7AM2 - chains V and 1 of the 78 polymer chains in the assembly; structure by electron microscopy, 3.40 A resolution.

Chain V:
Molecule: bL35m
From: Leishmania tarentolae
Reference sequence: Q4QCK6 (Q4QCK6_LEIMA); numbering as in UniProt (aligned over 1-151)
Amino-acid sequence (151 residues; row label = number of the first residue in the row):
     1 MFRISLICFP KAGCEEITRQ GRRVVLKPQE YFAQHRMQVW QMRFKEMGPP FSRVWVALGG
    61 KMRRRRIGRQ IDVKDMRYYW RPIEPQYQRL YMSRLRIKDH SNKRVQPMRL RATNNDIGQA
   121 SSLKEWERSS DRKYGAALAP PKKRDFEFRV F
Disordered / not traced: 1-9, 151

Chain 1:
Molecule: Ribosomal RNA
From: Leishmania tarentolae
Sequence (19000 nucleotides; row label = number of the first residue in the row; note: 102 numbers in that range are skipped by the numbering (no residue carries them; nothing is unmodelled there); a row labelled like 434A-434I holds insertion residues (434A, then the next letters in order); numbers below 1 keep their minus sign (U-1268 is residue -1268)):
 -1268 UUUCAAAAAU UGACUAAUUU UGAUAUUGUU UUGGCUCUGG ACUAAUUAAU UCUCCUUUAA
 -1208 UUUUAUUAUC UAAAAUUUGC AUACUUACAU AUUAAAGUAG UUAGUUUAGA UAUGAAAAUU
 -1148 AGUUAGAUUU CCAUUUGAAU UAGUUAUGUU AAAUAUAGAA UUAGUUAGGG UUGAUAAUGA
 -1088 AAUCAAUUAA GUUUAUAUAU AAAGUUAGUU AGUCAAUAUG AAUUUUUUUG CAAACAUUUC
 -1028 CGGUUGACUU CAUGUGAUUA CACGUACUCC GUUUUGUUUU UAUGUGUCAU GAUUUGCAUU
  -968 GAUUUUUUCG CAACCACACC AUAAAUCUAA UAUACUCAAC AGCACCUACC AAGAGUUAAA
  -908 AAUGAAAUUA AAUAAAAAUA AAAAAUAAAA UAAAAAUAAA AUAAAAAUAA AUUUAAAAAU
  -848 AAAAAUAAGU UUAAAAAAUA AAUUAAAAUA AAAAAUUAUA AAAUGGAAAU UGAAAAAUAA
  -788 AUUACAAAUA AAAGAUUAAA UUUGAAUUAA UUACAGAAAU UAGACACAAC ACGCCCGAUC
  -728 GAUUUCAUGC AUACACUUUU ACUUCGUUUU CGGUUUACGU UUUGUUGUUU GUAUUGGCUC
  -668 GAUGGAUGAA UAUAAAAAGC UUAAAUACAA AAUUUCCAAC AAUUGGAUAA GCAAGAGUUA
  -608 AAAAAUGAAA UUAAAUAAAA AUAAAAAAUA AAAUAAAAUA AAAUUAAAAU AAAAUAAAAA
  -548 AUAAAAAAUU AAAAAUAAAA UUAAAAUAAA AAGUUAGAAA AUAAAAAAUU UAAAAAAUAU
  -488 AAUUUGAAAA AUAAAUUACA AAUAAAAGAU UAAAUUUGAA UUAAUUGCAG ACACUAGACA
  -428 CACAUUUCCG AUCGAUUUCA CGUAUACAUU UGUACUUCGU UUUUGGUUUA UGUUUUGUUG
  -368 UUUGCACUGA UCGAGCAAAA UUUUUAUUUU AUAUAUAAUU UAAACUUUUG UUGUUGUUUG
  -308 UUAGUAAGCA AAAAUAUUUA UGUCAUUUUA AUAUUAUUUA UGUACUUACU AUUAUUUUGA
  -248 UAAAUUUUAA CUUUAAAUAG CAUAAAAACU ACAAUCAAUA AAGCAUAAAA AAAUUUAUUU
  -188 AUGAUUAUAU UAAUAUAAAA UGACCUAAUA UAAUGAAAAU ACUUUAGUGU UAAGUUAUUU
  -128 GUUUUAUUAU GAAAUAAGUU GCACUAUUUA UUGAAUUAAU AAAGAAAGAA UAGAAAUAAA
   -68 UAAGUUAUAA UAUCUUUAAU UUAUUUAUAA UUUCUUUGCA UUUGUAUUUA GUGUGAGUUU
    -8 ACAUUUAAUU UUAUAUUAUU UUAGUGUUAG UAUAUAUUUA AAUUUAAUCA AAGUUAUUAU
    52 UAAAUAAUAU UGAUUUUGGA UGAAUUUAAU UUUUAAUUAU AUUUUUGAAU UUUAAUUUUA
   112 UUAUUUUGAU UUAAUAUUUU UAAAAUAUUA UAUAUUUUAG AUUUAAAUUU GUUGUUUUAU
   172 AUUUAGUUUA AUGUUUAUAA AUUGAUAAUU AAUUUGUUUU AUUUUAAAGU UUUUAUGAAC
   232 UGUGAUUUAU AGUUUAUUAU UUUUAGUUUA AUGUUUAAAU AUUUAACUAG UGAUGGCACA
   292 GUUGUUCUAU AUGUACCUAU AAAAAAUAGU AAAAUUAUUU UAAUUAAAUU AAUAAAUAAU
   352 UAUUAAACUA AUUUUAUAUU AAUAUUAUGA AAAAUU
   389 UAAAAAUUAU UUUUUUUUUU UAAUUUUUAU AUAUUGAAGU AAUAUG
434A-434I UAUUGAAUU
   443 GAAUAUUAAA AAUACAAAUU UAAUUUGUAA UUAAUAAAUA UAUUUUAUUU UAAUAGAUGU
   503 UUAAUGUUAA UUAAUUUAUU AUUUUAAUAU UUAAUAUUUG UUUAUACAAA AGUAACUUUU
   563 UUUGAAUAUA AAGAAUUAUU AUUAUAAAUA UUAUUUUAAA AAUAUAAAAA UAUUGUUAAU
   623 AAAAUUAUCA AGUUUCAAAA GCGUUUAUUA AAUGCGUCGG UCUAAGUAUU AUAUUUAAGA
   683 UUAUUCUUGU AUAUAGAUUU UUAUUUUAAU AAUUCUACAU AAUUAAAAAU UAACCUCAAA
   743 UUAUAUUUAU UAGUAGCAUA GUAAUUUAUU AACUGAUUAU UAAAGCGUUC CAUAGAAAAU
   803 UUUAAAAUUA UAACAAUCUA AAUAAAUAAU AAAUUAAAAU AAAAAUUUUA AAAAAAAUUA
   863 AAAAAUUAAA AUAGGGCAAG UCCUACUCUC CUUUACAAAG AGAACGUUUA UAUGUAAUUG
   923 UAUGUUUGAU UGGGGCAAUA CUAUAUCUAU UUAUAUAGAA AAAGAACUAU AUUUAUUGAA
   983 AUAAUAAAAG G
993A-993Z UUCGAGCAGGUUAACAAGCAUUAAUA
994A-994Z CUAAAUGUGUUUCAUCGUCUACUUAU
995A-995Z UGCUAAAUUAUAAUUGAUUGUUCAUC
996A-996Q AAAAAAGCAAUUCGUUA
  1087 GUUGGGUUUU AAAAUCGUUG UAAAGCAGAU UUGUUUAUAU AUUUAAUUUU UGUAUAUAGU
  1147 UAAAAAUUAA UAUUAGUACG CAAGGAUUCA UUAUUUGUAA UUUAAAUAUA UUAAAUGUUA
  1207 UUUUAUUAAA UAAAAUAAAA UAAGUCAAUU GUUAUUAUUC AUAUUAAUUU UUUUAAAAGU
  1267 UUUUUAAUUU UAUAUUAGUU UAUUUGUUUA AAAAGUAUCU AAUUAAUUCA UUAUUUAGGA
  1327 AUAGUUAAUA AUAAUUUAUA AUUCUGAUUA GAUUUGUUUG UUAAUGCUAU UAAAGGGGUG
  1387 UGGAAAAAGU GUUAAAUUUU UGAUAUAUUU AAAUAAUAAA UAAAAUAUAA CUUAUUAGUC
  1447 AGAAAUGGAU GCCAGCCGUU GCGGUAAUUU CUAUGCUUUU AAAUAUUAUA CAUUUAUUUU
  1507 AUAAAUUUGU UACUAUAUAU UUUUAGUCAA UAAAACUAAU AAUUAUUUUU AUUUGUUUUU
  1567 AAACACCGUU UGGUAUAUGC AAAUAAAAAA UGACAUUAAU UAUUAAUUAU AUUAUAUUAU
  1627 AUUUAUUCAU UUAAGUCAAC AAUAUCUAUU UACUGUUUUU GACAACAUGA UAAGGAUUAU
  1687 AAAUGGUAUU GCAAAUUUUA UAAUCAAAAC UAAUUUAUUA UAUUAAAUUA GCAUGUUUAG
  1747 AUAAAACAAU AAAUUUAGAA GGUAUUGUUG CCCACCAUUC UUUGUAAUAA AGACAACGUG
  1807 CAGUAAUUAA UGUAUUUAUA AAAAUAUAUU UUUUAAUGUU AAAUUUUCGU UGCCUUUUUU
  1867 AUUAUUUAGA AAAUUUAUGA AUUUAUACAA AUCAAUAAUG AAAAUUAUAG UAUUAUUAUU
  1927 UAUGAGGAGA AUUUUCGGAA GGAGGGAUUU UCGGACCAGG AAUGUCCAGA GAGGUUUCGG
  1987 GCAUCAGCGA UUGAUUUUGG GAGAACGGAG CCGCCGAGUG AAAUUUGCCC AGAGCAGAGU
  2047 CGGGAGAAGA GUGGAUCGAC CGAAGAAAAG ACCGUUUUUC GGAAGGGGAG CAGGUCCAAC
  2107 CGAUUUUUUU GCCAACUUGC ACAGGAGGGA GCCAGAAGCG CACUCAAAGU UAGUUUUGGG
  2167 AGAUUUGAAG GGAGAAAUUU CCGAGUUUAU UCAUAUAUUU UUUAGUUUGU GUUAGCAAAU
  2227 UUUGAAAUAC AACUUUUUUG CAAAUUGGAA GAAAACCUCC CAAAUGUAGC UUCCCAAUCU
  2287 UCCUCUCUAA UCCAUUCCCA ACGGUCUUUC CCCCAUCAUC CUCAGAUGUC UCUUCCCCCC
  2347 CAAAAAAUCC UAAAAAUCCA AGUUCAUCUC GCUCUCUCUC CCCUCAAUUU CCUUAAAAAC
  2407 UCGCUUCCUA AACUUAUCCC GAAAACCCCG CUCUUCUUCC CUCUAAAUCU UUAUCUCCUC
  2467 CCCUCCAAAU CUCCCUCAAA UCUCUCCUCU CUUCUCCCGA AACUUUAAUC UUUUUAUUUU
  2527 AUAAAUAAAU UUGGUAUUUA AAAUAUUAUA AUUAAAUAUU CUAAAUUAUU UAAUAAUAUU
  2587 AGAAAUGAAU ACUUUAUUAA AAUAAUAUUA AUGUGUAAUA UAUUUAAUCA UAUUAGAAUU
  2647 CCGUUUAAAU UGAAAUAUAU UGAAUUGUAA UUAUCAAUAC AAUAUAAGUU AUUAAAUAAU
  2707 AAUUUAAUUU UAUAUGUUUU AUAAUUGUAA UUAUUUAGUU UUGAAAGUUU AUAUAUAAAC
  2767 AAGAUAUAAC CUUUUUAUUU UUUAAUACAA UUUUAAAUGA AAUUUAUGAU UUAUUAUUAU
  2827 UAAAUAUUAC UGGCAGACUA CAUGAAAAAU AUAAAAAGGC AUUUGUAUAG GUUUACUUUU
  2887 GGACCUCAAC AUCCUGCAGC UCAUGGCGUU UUAUGUUGUU UAUUAUAUCU UUCUGGAGAA
  2947 UAUAUAGUUU AUAUUGAUGU AAUAAUUGGU UAUUUGCAUC GUGGUACAGA AAAGUUAUGU
  3007 GAAUAUAAAA CUGUAGAACA GUGUUUACCG AUGAAGACUG GAUUAUGUGA GUGUCGUUUG
  3067 CAACGAGCAU UUACUGUCAU UGUGUUUUGA GUAUAUGUUG AGGUGUUGUC UUGCUAUUCG
  3127 CUGUGCAUUU AUGCGUUUAU UAAUGUGUGA GUUUACGCGU UGUUUCAAUG GACUUCUUUG
  3187 UUGCUCUUGU AUGGUUAUGG AUAUAGGAUC AUUGUCGCCA AUGCUUUGAU CGUUUGAAGA
  3247 ACGUGAUAAG UUGAUGACUU UUUUUGAUUU GUGUUGUGGU UGUAGAAUGC AUUUAGCAUU
  3307 UAUGUGCUUA UUAGGUUUAC UUGAUGAUUU UGUAUUUGGG UUUAUAGAUU UUUUAUUGAU
  3367 GUUGUGUAUA UCAUGUUUAU UUGUUUUAGA UUUAUAUGAU UUGCUUUUUA UUGGAAAUAG
  3427 ACUUUUAUAU UUGCGUUUGC GCGGGUUAGC AUUUUUUGAU GUUUUUGAUU UAUGUUUUAA
  3487 UAGUAUAAGU GGUUGUUUGU CUAGAUCGUU GGGUAUGGUA UGAGAUGUUA GAUUAUAUAG
  3547 UUGUUACGAA UUAUAUUUUA UGUUAGUUUU UGAUUAUUGU UUUUGUUAUU UAGGUGAUGC
  3607 AUUUGAUAGA CUUUUUUUGC GACUUUUUGA UAUGCGUAUG AGUAUACUUC UAUGUAAACA
  3667 AUGCUUUUUU GUAGGUUUUU UUGUCUUUGG AUUUGUGUGU UUAUUUGAUU AUAUGUAUGU
  3727 UGAUGUAACU AUAGAAACUA UAAUUAGUUU AUUUUAUAGU UUAUGAUGUU GCAUAUUACC
  3787 AGGAUGUUCA UUUGCUAAUG UUGAACAUCC UAAAGGCGAA UACAGUAUUU UUUUAUGUUU
  3847 UUUAUAUGGA UUUAUAUCAC GUUUACGUAU ACGUUGUGCA GAUUUUGUGC AUAUUUGUUU
  3907 AUUAGAUGUG AUGAUGCGAG GGUUUAUGUU GCACGACUUA GUAGCAGUUA UUGGUAAUGU
  3967 UGAUGUUGUU UUUGGUUCUG UAGAUCGAUA AGCUAUUUAU UUAUAUACAA AAAUGAAAGA
  4027 UGAAUCUAAA AAUUGGUGCG GAGGGGUUUG AUUUUUGUUG GGGUUCUGUC UUACCUGCUA
  4087 UUUGUAUAGU UUAUUUAACU UUUUGUUUAU GUGGAUUAUU UUGUAUUAUG UUUGGUAGUU
  4147 UUGUUUUUAU UGAUUAUUGU UUUAUUUGUU UUUUUUCUUG UCUUGUAUUU UGUUUAGUAU
  4207 GCUUGUUGUG CGAUUUAUUU GUAGAUUCAU UACGGGGUUU GUUUGAUGUU UGUUGUUUUA
  4267 UACGUUGUAU UCAAUAUUGU UUUGUAUGGU UUAUAAUUAG UGAAUUACUU CUUUUUUUAU
  4327 CUUUAUUUUA UGUAGUUUUC AGUUUAGUUU UAUUUGUGAG UGUUGAAUUU GCAUUUGUAU
  4387 UUGUUAUGCC UAUUAUGUUU AGUUGUUUAA UUUGUGAUUU UGGUUUUGUA UUUUAUUGAU
  4447 AUUUUAUUGA UAUUUUUAAU UUAUUAAUUA AUACAUUUUU AUUAUUUGUA AGUGGUUUAU
  4507 UUGUUAAUUU UGUUUUAUUU UUAUUUUGAU UUCGUUUUUU UUUAUGUGUU UUAUUUAUGU
  4567 UAUGAGUCGG UAUAUUAUUU GGCUUUUUGU UUAUGUGAAA UCAAGUUUGA GAGUUUUCAU
  4627 UAUUAUUUGU GACUUGUAGU UGUGGCGUAU UUGGAUCAAU ACUUUUUUUA AUCGAUUUAU
  4687 UGCAUUUUAG UCAUGUCUUU UUAGGUAUAU UUUUGUUAUU UUUAUGUUUU AGUCGUUGUU
  4747 UUAAUUUUUU AUGUAUGGAU ACACGUUUUG UAUUUCUAUA UGUAGUGUGC CUAUAUUGGC
  4807 AUUUUGUUGA UUGCGUUUGA UUUUUUUUAU UACGAUUUGU AUAUUUUGAU GUUUUAAGUG
  4867 UGGUUUACUU AUAUGCAUAA AGGCUCAAUU UUGAAUUUUU AAAUUUUAUU CUAAAAAGCG
  4927 GAGAGGAAAG AAAAGGCUUU UAACUUCAGG UUGUUUAUUG CGUAUUUAUG GUGUGGGUUU
  4987 UAGUUUAGGU UUUUUUAUUU GUAUGCAGAU AAUUUGUGGU GUGUGUUUAG CAUGAUUAUU
  5047 UUUUAGUUGU UUUAUAUGUA CUAAUUGAUA UUUUGUUUUA UUUUUGUGAG AUUUUGAUUU
  5107 GGGAUUUGUA AUACGAAGCA CACAUAUUUG UUUUACAUCG UUGUUAUUUU UUCUUCUUUA
  5167 UGUUCAUAUA UUUAAGUGUA UAGUAUUAAU AAUUUUAUUU GAUACACAUA UUUUAGUAUG
  5227 GGUGGUAGGU UUUGUGAUAU AUAUAUUUAU AGUAAUAAUA GGUUUUAUUG GCUAUGUUUU
  5287 ACCAUGUACA AUGAUGUCGU AUUGGGGUUU AACAGUGUUC AGUAACAUUU UAGCAACUGU
  5347 CCCAGUUAUU GGUACUUGAC UUUGUUAUUG AAUAUGAGGU AGUGAGUAUA UUAAUGAUUU
  5407 UACAUUGUUA AAAUUACAUG UGUUGCAUGU GCUAUUACCU UUUGUAUUAA UACUUGUAAU
  5467 AUUUAUGCAU UUGUUUUGUU UACAUUAUUU UAUGAGUUCA GAUGGUUUUU GUGAUCGAUU
  5527 UGCAUUUUAU UGCGAACGUU UAUGUUUUUG UAUGUGAUUU UAUUUACGAG AUAUGUUUUU
  5587 GGCUUUUUUG AUAUUAUUUU UUGUAAUUUA UUUUAUUUUU AUAAAUUGAU AUUUUGUUUU
  5647 UCAUGAAGAA UCUUGAGUUA UAGUUGAUAC AUUAAAAACA UCUGAUAAGA UUCUUCCUGA
  5707 GUGAUUUUUU UUAUUUUUAU UUGGUUUUUU AAAAGCUGUA CCAGAUAAAU UUACUGGUUU
  5767 AUUAUUAAUG GUUAUUUUAU UAUUUUCCUU AUUUUUGUUU AUAUUAAAUU GCAUAUUAUG
  5827 AUUUGUUUAU UGUAGAAGUU CAUUGUUGUG AUUUACAUAU UCAUUAGUUU UAUUUUAUAG
  5887 UAUAUUUAUG AGUGGUUUUU UAGCACUGUA UGUUAUAUUA GCAUAUCCUA UAUGAAUGGA
  5947 AUUACAAUUU UGAGUGUUGC UUUUGUUUAU GUUAGUUGUA UGUAGAUUAG AUUAAAAAUU
  6007 UAUAUAUUUU UUAUUAAGCG UUAAUAUAUU AAAUUUUAUU UAGAAUAGUA UUAAUAAUCA
  6067 AAGGGUUGGA AGAAAUUUGC GAAAGAAAGG GAUCUUAGAA AGGAAAUUUU AGUUUAAGAC
  6127 CGAGAAGGGG AGAAGGGAGA GAGAGAUUCG UGUUAUUUAA UUUUUAUGGA UUAAUUGCGU
  6187 AUUACUGUAU AACAUAUUUA AAUGUCUAUA UUUUAUUUUG UAUUGUAUUU AUGUAUUAUA
  6247 UGGCUUUUUU AUUUUGUUUU UGCAUUUUAU UAGAUUUUAU AUUAUUUGGA AGUCUUUUAG
  6307 UAGGAGAUGC GUUUAUGGAU GUUUUUUUUU UACGUUAUCU AUUAUGCUUU UUGGAGUGUU
  6367 UUUCAUUAUU AUGUAGAUGU AUAUCUACUU UUUUACGAAU GUUUUGUAAU CUUUUGUCUU
  6427 CGCAUUUUUU GAUGCUUAUG UUUUGUGAUU UUGUAUAUUU UUUUAUUGUA UUUCUAUUAU
  6487 UUUUUUUAAU GUGUGAUAUU AUUUAUUUUA UGAUAUUUUC AUUCGCCAUG CUAUUUUGCA
  6547 UAAUAUUUUA UUUAUUUUUA UAUGCAUUAG AUAUGUUUUG CGCAUUAUUA CAAAUAUUUA
  6607 UAUUUUGUAA UAUGAUAAUG CAAUUAAUCA UGGAUUUUUU AUUGUUAUUA AUUUUUCAUU
  6667 AAUUUAUAGA AUUAAAUCGA AUAAGUUAAU UAUAUCAAAA AAUAGUAUAA AUAUACUACA
  6727 ACUUAAUAUA AAAAAUAGGU UUGAAAAUCG CACAGUAUGU AAUCGUACAA CUCAGAAUCC
  6787 UAUAAAUUGA UAAGAAAAUA UAAAGAUGUU AAUUAUUAGU CUAAAAUAAA AAAUAUAAAU
  6847 AAUAACCAAC CAUAUUAUUG AAAAGAAAAU AAUACAAAUU CCCAUAUAAC UUAAGUGAAG
  6907 UAGUAAACAA AAUACUUUUA AAAAAAAACC AAAUACUAUU GGAAUAGCAC CAAUACAUAA
  6967 AAAAAUACUU GCUAAUAAUA CACUAAUUAA UAAAUUAUUA AAAAAGCUAA AAAAAAUAAA
  7027 GUUAAUUAAA AAAUAAUUUU CAUUAUAUUU AAUAUCGAAC AUAUUAUAUA CUAUAAAAAA
  7087 AUAAUAUAAA AUUAUUAAUA UAAUCAGACU UAAUGAGUAA AUUAAAUGAA AAUUUAGAUA
  7147 CAUAUAAAAG AUGUAAUUUU UAUUAGAAAU AAAUAUUAAA AAUAAAAAAC UAAAAUUAUU
  7207 AACGCUAAGU ACAAAUAAAA GACUUACAAU UGCAAAACUA UUUAAUCCAA UUAACACGCA
  7267 UGUAAUGCAU UGUAUUAUAA UAAGUUUUAU AAAUAUUAUA UAAAAGUAAA UAAAGCAAAU
  7327 AAGCAAAAUA AUAAGUAUAA AGCAAAAUAA GACAUAAAAU GUUAGCAUGU AGAUAAAUAU
  7387 AAACACUCCA AGCCGAAUGU AUAAUUGUUC UAAAAAUAAA AUCAAUAUUG CAAUAUAUAA
  7447 UUUAAAUAAU AUAAGUAAUA UAUAAAAUAA GCAUAAUAUA CCUAAUCAUU CUUCAUCAAA
  7507 UAUUAGAAAA CAAAAAUCAC AGAGAUAAAA ACAGUAAUUU AGUAACAUAU AAUAUAGCAA
  7567 GACAAAUAAU AAUAUAAAGU UUAUUAAAUU UAUCAUAUAA UAAUAUCAUA AUAUUAGUAU
  7627 UUUAUAACCG AAUCUACUUG AUAUUAAUAU AAGAAAAAGU AAUAAGCUAA AUAAUUCAAA
  7687 UAGUAUUGAA AUAAAAAGUA UAUGUAUUAC AUUUAAAAAC AUAAAAAUUA UUAUAUAUUG
  7747 UAUAAUUAUU AUCAUGAAUA CGAAUCUAGU AUCAAAGUUU AAAAAACAAA AAAGAAAAAA
  7807 AAAGCAAAAU AAAAAAAGUA GUAAAAAGAU AAAGCAUAUA UAUGAGUCUA AAAUUGUUAG
  7867 UAUUAUUAUG UUAAUAAUUA CAAUUCAUAU UAAAUCAAAU GAUAAAUAAA AAAGUGAAUU
  7927 AUAAUCACAU AAGAUAAUAA AACUAUAAAG UAAUAAAAAU AAUAUUAUAU GUAUUAAGUA
  7987 UAGAAACAGA AGGAUUUCGA AAGGAGAGGA CAGUUUAAGG AUUUUGAGGA GAAAUUUCGA
  8047 GGGGAAAGGG GGGAACCAGA AGAACAUAGA AGUCAGUUUU CGAUAUUAAA AUAAUAUAGC
  8107 AAUUAUUUUU GUAGUGAACA GUCAAAUAAA AGUAAGAACG CACAUGUAGA AUAAAAAAAU
  8167 AAGUAUAAAU GCUUGCGCUG UUGUAAUUUU UAGUCUAUAA CCAAUUACCC UUGGAUAAAA
  8227 AAACCCAAUA AUUAAGAUAA UUAUAGCUUU AAAACAUAUA AAUAAGCCCC CAAAACAGAG
  8287 ACUGGCUAAU AAUAAUGUUG UCAGUAACAC AUGAUUUAUU UCAAGAACGG AAUAUAAUAU
  8347 AAAAAAGAAU CCUGAUAGUU CUGUAAUCAA CCCAGCGACU AAUUCACUUU CACAUUCCAU
  8407 AUAGUCGAAU GGUAGUUUUA AUCCGUCUAG AAGCAUACUU AUUCAAAAUA UACAUACAAA
  8467 UAAGAUGCCG GCAAUAUAAA AGUUUGUAAU AUAAAUCUGC CCAACACAAA UGUCUUUAAU
  8527 GCAAAAAAAG CUAAAGUAGU CUAACGAAUA UACAGUUGUG UAUAAUAAAA AUAAGCCACU
  8587 UUCAGAAAUA AUACUAAAAA ACAUAGUGCG CAUUGCAGAA AGAUAUACAA AGCAACUAGA
  8647 GAAUAAAAAG CAACCUACAA AAAAUGUGCU AAACAUAUUA CUGAAAACAU GUACGCACAU
  8707 CAUUAUUGUA AUAGUGAAUC CUGUGUCUAA UAACAGUAUA AAACCUAUAG GAAAAUAAAA
  8767 CCAACCAAUA AAAAUGCAGC AUGUAGUAAU UAACAUUGCA CCUAUUAAGU AAAUGAUUUC
  8827 AAAACUAAUU ACAAAAAUGA UAAAUUUAAU AAAAAGUUUU AUUCCGUCAG UUAUUGGUGU
  8887 UAAAAUUCCA AAAAAACAAA GGGCCGGACC UAUUCGUAUU UGAACUAAAG CUAAAAUUCU
  8947 UCUUUCACAA AGACUUACAA AGCCGGUCAA GACAAGAACA ACUAAAAUGU CAAUAAUAAU
  9007 AAUGAUAAUA AUAUCUAUAU UUAACAUUUU UAAUUAUGGC UUUUAUUUUA UCAUUUUGAA
  9067 UGAUUUUUUU ACUGGAUUCU GUAAUUGUUU UAUUAUCUUU UGUGUGUUUU GUAUGUAUAU
  9127 GGAUAUGCGC UUUAUUAUUU UCAGCAUGUU UAUUAGUGUC GAAAUUAAAU AAUGUUUAUU
  9187 GUACUUGGGA UUUCACGGCA UCUAAGUUUA UUGAUGUGUA UUGAUUCAUU AUUGGAGGUA
  9247 UGUUUUCAUU AGGACUUUUA CUUAGGUUAU GUUUGUUAUU AUAUUUUGGU CAUUUAAAUU
  9307 UUGUUAGUUU UGAUUUAUGC AAAGUUGUUG GAUUUCAAUG GUAUUGAGUC UAUUUUAUUU
  9367 UUGGAGAAAC AACAAUAUUU AGUAAUUUAA UUUUGGAAAG UGAUUAUAUG AUUGGUGAUU
  9427 UACGUUUAUU ACAGUGUAAU CAUGUUUUAA CUUUAUUAAG UUUAGUUAUA UAUAAAUUAU
  9487 GAUUAUCUGC UGUUGAUGUU AUACAUUCAU UUGCAAUUUC AAGUUUAGGU AUUAAAGUAG
  9547 AGAACCUGGU CGUUGUAAUG AAAUAGUUUU AUUUUCAUCA AAUAAUGCUA CAGUGUAUGG
  9607 GCAAUGUAGU GAACUUUGUG GUGUAUUACA UGGAUUUAUG CCAAUAGUGA UUUGUUUUAU
  9667 AUAGGUAUAU AAUCUAUAUC AUAAUAUUAG GGGAAAGAAG GACUGAGUCG AAUAUUUGAU
  9727 UUAUUAUGUA UUAGGAGUUA UGAUUUUAUA UUAUGAUGAU UUGAUUUAGA CUUUAUUUUA
  9787 UAUGAUUUCG UUUUUGAUUU UGUAGUGUGU AUAACUUUUA UUUUUGUGUU UGUCUUAGGU
  9847 UUUUUUCUUA GAAUAUUUUU UAGUUUUGUA UUUGUGUUAU UAUUUAUAGU UUUUUUUGGU
  9907 UUAUUUAUGC UUACGUUUAU GUAUAUAGGU UAUUUUAUAU AUUAUAUUUA UAUAUUAUAU
  9967 AAUUUUAUAU GUUAUUUUUU UUGUUUUAGU AUUUCGUAUU UAUUAUAUUA UAUUGAGUUU
 10027 UUUACAUAUU UAUUAUGUUU UAUAUUUAUA GAUUUUAUAU CGUUUUCUAU CCAUUUAAUU
 10087 UCUUAUUUUG GCAUUAUUUA UAUAUUUAAU GUUAUAUUUU GUUCGUAUUU AUUUUGUCUA
 10147 UUUUAUUUUA UAAUUUGUUU UAUAUUUUGU UUUAUAUUUU UUGUUAUUCG AUGUUUAUUU
 10207 AUAAUAGUUU AUGAUUUUUU GUUUUUUAAU UUUGAUAUAU AUUUAUCAUU UUUAAUGUGU
 10267 GAUAUGUUGU AUAUCGAUUA UAUAUGUUUU UUAUUGAUAU AUUUUGGUUU UAUAUUUUCA
 10327 UUUAUAUUAG GCUUUUUUUG UUUUAUAUUU GUUUUAAAUU AUGUUUUUUU AGUAUUAUUU
 10387 UUUGUCUUGG CGUUAUUUUU UGGGUUUUUA UUUUUAUCAU AUGGUAUUUU UAUAUUUUUU
 10447 AUUUAUUAUU UUUUUUGAUU AUUCGUUAUA UAUAGUCGUA CAUGUUUUAC AUUAGUGCAA
 10507 UCGGUAAUUA UAUUUUUUAA AUUUUUAUAC UUUGAUGUUU UUUUUAUAUU UAUAUUUUUA
 10567 UUGAUAUUGU UUAUUAUUUG UUUUUUUGGU UUCUUUUUAA AAGAUUUUUU AUUUUUGAAU
 10627 UUUUUUUUUG AUAUGUUUAU UGUAUUAAUA AGUUAUGAUG UGAAUAAUUA UUGUGCAUUU
 10687 UAUAAUCAUU AUCAACAGUU UUGUGUUACU CAAUUAUUGU CUAUUUAUAU GUAAAAAAAU
 10747 AAAAAUAAAG AUUGUCAAAA AUAUAUAAAA AAAACAAAGC AGAAACACAA UAUUAAAAAC
 10807 AGGUAGUCUA AAACUAUAUG CGCAAAGUCA ACUAGUAAUA AAUAUAAAAC CAUUACACAA
 10867 GGUAUUCAGG UUGAGAAGUA GAAAAAGCAG UAUAGGCUGA AUACGAAUAG AUUAACAAAG
 10927 AAUAAACAAU AGUCUCAAAA UAAAAACACA CAGAACAGUG CGCAUAAAAA CAAAAUUAAG
 10987 CUUGCUAAUA AUAGCAUUCC GUAGAGCAUG AAUGAACUUC AAAAUAAAAA UGACACAGGA
 11047 UAGUCAGAUA UUCUACGAGG AAAUGCAUAC AUACCUAAAC UAUGCAUUGG GAAAAAAACC
 11107 AUAUUAGAUC CUAUAAAAAG CGUACUAAUA AAGUAAAACA UUCAGAAUAA AUAUAAUUCU
 11167 AUAGGUAGUC AUUUUGCAAG AAAGUGAAUA AAUCCUGCAA GAAAUCCAAC AACAGCACCU
 11227 AAAGAUAAAA CGUAGUGAAA GUGACCGACU ACAAAGUAUG UGUCAUGUAA CAUGAUGUCU
 11287 AUACCAACAU UCGCCAAAAA AAGCCCUGUU ACAGCACCAG ACAAAAACAU AAAAAUAAAC
 11347 AUUAUAACAA AAUAUAUCUC AAAUGUAAUU AUAAUAUCUG UAUAAAUAAA ACUAUAGAUC
 11407 CAAUUGAAUA GCUUGACACA UGUGGGUAGG CCAAUCAAAA UAGAUACUCC ACCAAAAUAU
 11467 GCUCUAGAAU CAACAUCCAU CCCUACAACA AACAUGUGAU GCGCUCACAC AAACAUACCU
 11527 AAGAUCGCAA UUAAUAUCAU UGAAUAUAUC AUUGCAACCG CACUGAACAC ACAGCGAAAU
 11587 CCGACUAUUU CAAUAAUAGU AGAGAUAAGA CCAAAUACAG GUAAUAAUAU UAUAUAAACU
 11647 UCAGGAUGAC CAAAAAAUCA AAACAGGUGU UGAAAUAGAA UCAAGUCACC ACCACCAACA
 11707 ACAUCAUAAA AUGAAGUAUU AAAGUUUCUG UCACAUAAAA UCAAGGUCAC ACCUCCCGCU
 11767 AAUACUGGUA AAGUUAUUAU UAACAAAAUA GCAGUUAUAA GCGCAGCUCA AAUAAAUAGC
 11827 GAUCACGAUA AAAAACUAAA GAAUUUUCUA CGACAGCAAA AUACAGUACC AAGUAAAUUU
 11887 AUAGAGUUUA AAAUACUUGA UACACCUAAU AGAUGAACCG CAAACAUAAC AAAGUCACAA
 11947 GCCAAACUUG AAUGAAAGUC UAUACAUAUU AAAGUAGGAU AUAGCGUCCA ACCCACACCC
 12007 AUACCUUCCU CAGUCAAAAA ACCGCUUACA ACACAGCCAA AUCCGGCCAA GUACAUUCAA
 12067 AAACUCAUGU UGUUUAAACG UGGAAAAACC AUAUCGGGAA AACCUGCCAU AACAGGAAUA
 12127 AAGUAGUUCA CAAGACCUCC CAUCAUAACA GGCAUUAUAA ACGCAAAAAC CAUUAUCAAU
 12187 CCAUGCGAGG UAAUUAAAAC GUUAUAAAAC UGGUAAUCUC CAAACAAAAC ACCACAUCCU
 12247 AUAAUAGAAA GUUCAAGUCU AAUAAAUAGU GAAUAAACAU AUCCAACGAA UCCUGAUAGG
 12307 AUUGCAACUA AGAGAUAACA CAAACCAAUC AUUUUAUGCG AAACACUUAA ACACACCAAA
 12367 CAAAGUCAAA ACAUUUUCAA UAUAAAAAAU UUAAAUUUAA UUUGUUUGAU UUUAUAUAUA
 12427 GUAAUAAUCC AAUCAAUUUU CGCUCUCGCC UUUCUCCCAC CCCCUUCUGC UUUCUUCCCU
 12487 CCAACCUCUC UUCUUCCCCU CCCUACCUUU CUUCCCCUUC UAUUUCAGUU CCUUCUCCCC
 12547 CUCCCUCCUA AUCCCUGCUC UUCCAAAGUC UCUCUUUCUU CCCCUAAAGU CUUUCCCUGC
 12607 UUUCUAAUUU ACUGAUUAAA AUAGUAUACG UGCUUGGUUA AUGUGUAUUG ACUUCAGUCA
 12667 AAAUAUAAAA GUAGAGCUAG AUUAAAGUAA CUAAAUAAUA AAAUUUAAUA GAUGUUUAAG
 12727 UUUAUAUUGA UUACUUUGAU UUUUUUGUUA UUAUUUUUAA UAGUCAUAUU UAUAUUUAUU
 12787 AAUUAUAGUU UUUGUUUAGC AUUGCAAUUA AAUUAUGUUU AUAUAAAUAU AUAUCUAAAU
 12847 UAUAUUAGUC UAUGAUUUAU UUUUUUCAUG GGAGUUAUUG UAUAUUUUCU UGUUUUUCUU
 12907 UUGUCACGUA AGUUAGUGUC UUACACAAAA UAUUUUUAUG UUUUAUGCUC GUAUUUAUUU
 12967 AUAUUUUUUG AUGUUGUAUU UAUAAUUUUA AUAGAUGACU UUAUGUGUUU UAUGAUUUUA
 13027 UUUGAAAGUU UAUUUUUUCC AAUUUGUUUU GUAAGUUUAU UUUUUAAUUU UAAUAAUAGA
 13087 UUUAUAUUUG CUAUAUUUUA UUUGGUAGUA UUUAGUUCCU UAAGCUCAAU AAUGUGUAUU
 13147 AUGAUUUGUA UAUUAAUUAU UUUUCAUUUU AAUGUUUUGA GUCUGCAUAG UUUUGUUGAU
 13207 GUGUGUAUUU UUGAUAGUUU AUACUUAGGU AUGUAUAUAU GAGUGUUAUU AUUUAUAAUG
 13267 UUUGCUAUUA AGUAUCCAAU CUGACCAAUG CAUGUAUGAU UACCAGAAAU GCAUGUAGAA
 13327 GUCAAUACUG AAUUAAGUGU GUUGUUAGCA AGUGUUGUGU UAAAAAUAGG UUUUUUCGGU
 13387 CUUUAUAAAU UUUUAUUUUU GAGUUUUAAU CAACUUUCGU UAUGGUUUUU AGGUUUUGUG
 13447 GAUUGUUUAG UGAUGUUAGG UUUGACAUUU UUGGCUAUUA CGUUAUUAUU UUUGAGUGAU
 13507 UAUAAAAAAA UAAUCGCAAA UUGGUCUGUU AUACAUACGG GUAUAGCCUU AAUUUUAUUG
 13567 UGACAUAACG AUAUAUUGUU UUUAGGUUUA UUGAUUUUUU GUAAUUUAUC ACAUAUAAUA
 13627 AGUUCUGCAU UAAUGUUUAU AAUGGUCGGA UAUAUGUAUG AUAAUUAUGG UAUUCGAAUA
 13687 UUUUUAUUAU UGGUGUCUUU UUUUGGUAUU AGUUUGUGGA GUUCAUUAUU UUUAGGGAUU
 13747 UUUUUAUUUA AUAUAGAUUU CCCAUUUAUG CUGUUAUUUU AUGUUGAUAU AUUUUUAUUG
 13807 UAUGGGCUAA UUUCAUUAUC AUUUGUAUAU AUUUGUUGUU UUUACAUAAU AAUAUUAGCA
 13867 AUAUUUCUAU CAUCGAUAUA UAUAUAUAUA UGCUUAAGUU UUUAUUCUUU UAUAUGAGUA
 13927 GAUAAAUACU UACGUUUAGA UUUAACAAUA AAUGAUAUUU AUCUAUAUUU UGUUAUAAGC
 13987 GUGAUGGUUA UUUUUCUAUU UUAUUUAAUU UAUUUGUUAU UUUAAUUAAU UUUAUUACAC
 14047 UAUUUUUUUU UCCGUCCAGA UCUUUUAACA AAUCCCAUUC UCCCCCCUUU UCCUUCCCCC
 14107 CUUUUUUAAA ACCUUAAAAG UCCCCUUCUG CGAACUUCUU AUGUCUCGUG UUCUGUCUCC
 14167 CCUGUCUCCC GCUCUGCCCU CUUUCCCUCU UUUCCAAACU AAUCCUAUUG ACCUUUAAUC
 14227 UAAAGUUAAA AACGUGAAUU UUUGAGUGAG UUGCUUUUUG UUAUUUUAGG GAAAAGCCAC
 14287 GAACCAAGCU CCGGAACCGA CGGAAUUGCA AAGAAGAAAA GAAAUUUUGU AUGCUUUUGG
 14347 GGAUCCUAGU UGAAGGAAUU UUGGGGGGAG AGCCAGGAGA AAGAUUUCAC GGAAUUUGUU
 14407 UUCGUAAGCU AAAUUAUAAA UUUUAAUAUU AUAAGUAUUU AAUAUUCGAC UUUAUUUUUA
 14467 UAUUCAGAAU UAAAAAUGUU UAUGUUUUUU UUUAUGUUUU UUUUCAUGUU UGGAUUUGUU
 14527 UGUGGUAUAU UUUUUGUUGG AAGGCAUAUG UUAAGUUUUU GAUUAUCAAU AGUUUUAUGU
 14587 GUUUUUUUAG UUUUAUCUGU ACUAUUUAGU UGUUUUUGUC UUAGUGUAUG UAUAUAUGGG
 14647 UACUGCUUUU AUGAUUUUUG UUUAAUUUUA AUUUUAGACU UUUGUUUUGU UUGAUUAACU
 14707 UUUUAUUGUA AUGGUUUUUA UAUAUUUAUU UUAUAUUUAA UUGAUAUUGU GUUUUGUUUU
 14767 AUAGUUUUUU AUGCAUUCUA UUAUAUGUAU UUUGAUGUAA UGUUAGCCCG UUUUUUCCAU
 14827 AUAUUUUGAU GAUUUGUUUU GUGUAUGAAU UUUUUUAUAU UGUCGUAUGA CUUUUUAACA
 14887 GCUUAUUGUG GUUGAGAGUU GUUAGGUUUA UUUUCAUUUU UUUUGAUAUC AUAUUUUUGA
 14947 UAUAGAUUUU AUGCGUUAAA AUUUGCUUUU AAAGCUUUUU UCAUAAGUAA AAUAGGCGAU
 15007 GUUUUGCUAU UAUUAGCAUU UACAAUAUCA UUUUUAAUAA AUGGCUAUUG UGUGAUUACA
 15067 UUUUAUUUUU UAUCGUUUUU AUGUGUGGAU UAUGUUUUAU UAUUGUUUAU AAUAAUUUUA
 15127 UUAUUAUUGU GUGGUUUUAC UAAGUCUACU CAAUUUGGUU UACAUAUUUG ACUGCCAGAU
 15187 GCAAUGGAAG GACCAAUCCC AGUGUCUGCA CUAAUUCAUG CUGCAACAUU AGUUGUAUGU
 15247 GGUAUUAUAU UGGUUAGUUU UAUUUUUUGA UGUUUUGAUU UUUGAUUUUG UUAUUUUUAU
 15307 GGAUUGCUUG GUUGAGCUAG UUUGAUUUUA GUAAUGAUGA GUUUAUGUGU UUUUUAUAAU
 15367 UUUGAUGUAA AAAGGUAUGU UGCAUUUAGU ACUAUAUGCC AAAUAAGUUU UUCUAUGUUU
 15427 UGUUGUUUAU GUCUAGAUCU AUAUGUAGGU UGUUUAAUUU UUUGUUAUCA UAUGUUUUAU
 15487 AAAGCAACUU UAUUUAUUGU GCUAGGUGUU UGAAUUCAUU UUUUUUUUGG AUUGCAGGAU
 15547 AUACGUUGUU AUUUUUUUAC AUAUUUUUGU GGUUGUAUUU UAGCACGUAU GUUAUUGAUA
 15607 UUUGCUUUGU UAAACUCAUG UUCAUUAUGA UUUUUGUGUG GAUUUUAUUG UAAAGAUCUU
 15667 CUUUUAUGUA UGUUAAUGUU AACAUCAUUU UUUUUUAUAU UAGAGUUUUU GUGUGUGUGU
 15727 AUAUUUUUUA UAUUUUUUAC UGUGUUAUAU AAUUAUUUUU UGUUAUUUUU UUUGUGUUUU
 15787 GUAUUUAAAU GCUUUUGUUU AAUUGAUACA CUUUUUUUAA UUUUUGAUUU UGAAUGCUGU
 15847 CUUGUAUAUU GUACAUUUUG UUUAUAUAUG UGUUUUAUAC UAAUUUUUUU UGUUUUAGAU
 15907 UUUUUAUAUG UUUUUAUUUU UUCAAGUUAU UGCUUAUUUU GAUCUUUUUA UUUAUAUUAU
 15967 AUGUCUUUUU UUGAUAUUGC GAUAUUUACU AUAUUUGUAA UGAUUUCAUU AAGUUUUGUA
 16027 UAUUAUGGUU GUAUUAUAUU UUAUUUUUUU AAUAUUGAUU GUAUUAUGUU UUUUUGACGA
 16087 AUAUUUUUGU UUAUAACUGU CGGAUUUUUA UUUUUUAUAU UUUCGGUAUG AUAUUUUAUU
 16147 UGUUUUUAUA UAUAUAUAUU UAUGUUUGUG UGAAAUAUUG UUAUAUAUUU UAGAUAUAAU
 16207 UUAAAGUAUU GUUUAUUUUU UUGUAUGUUA UUUAUAAUAU ACAUUUAGUA GAGCUAUGCA
 16267 AAUUUAAUUU UGAAUUAAAU UCAGUCUAUC AGAGUAUAUU UUAUUUAGAA AUUUAUAUUA
 16327 UCUUUUAACU CCAAGUUUUU UAAGUAGUGU UUUGCUAUUU UUUGUUAGAA UAUUAAUUGU
 16387 AAAAUACAUA AUUUAUCUAA AUAAUUAAUU AAUGAAAAGU AACUAAGACA AAAAAUGGUA
 16447 UAAAAAGUAA AAUAAGUAUU AUAGAUAAUA GUUAAUUUUU AAUUUUAUUA UGCAAGCACA
 16507 ACGAAUUUAU UUUUAGUAAU AAUACGCCAA UAUGUUAUAU UUCCUGCCCA AUGAUUGUAU
 16567 GAACAAUUUU UGUAUGAUAA AUAAGUCGCC CACACCACGA AAUAACAAAU UUUUGCACGC
 16627 CACAACAAAU UUAUGAACGA GUUUCUGUAU GCCACAACAA AUUUAUGAAC GAGUUUCUGU
 16687 AUGCCACAAC AAAUUUAUGA ACGAGUUUCU GUAUGCCACA ACAAAUUUAU GAACGAGUUU
 16747 UUGUAUGCCA CAACAAAUUU AUGAACUCUG UAUGCCACAA CAAAUUUAUG AACGAAUUUC
 16807 UGUAUGCCAC AACAAAUUUA UGAACGAGUU UCUGUAUGCC ACAACAAAUU UAUGAACGAG
 16867 UUUCUGUAUG CCACAACAAA UUUAUGAACA AGUUUCUGUA UGACACAACA AAUUUAUGAA
 16927 CGAGUUUCUG UAUGACACAA CAAAUUUAUG AACUCUGUAU GCCACAACAA AUUUAUGAAC
 16987 GAGUUUCUGU AUGCCACAAC AAAUUUAUGA ACGAGUUUCU GUAUGCCACA ACAAAUUUAU
 17047 GAACGAGUUU CUGUAUGCCA CAACAAAUUU AUGAACGAGU UUCUGUAUGC CACAACAAAU
 17107 UUAUGAACUC UGUAUGCCAC AACAAAUUUA UGAACGAAUU UCUGUAUGCC ACAACAAAUU
 17167 UAUGAACGAG UUUUUGUAUG CCACAACAAA UUUAUGAACA AGUUUCUGUA UGACACAACA
 17227 AAUUUAUGAA CGAGUUUCUG UAUGCCACGA ACAAAUUUAU GAACGAGUUU CUGUAUGACA
 17287 CAACAAAUUU AUGAACGAGU UUCUGUAUGA CACAACAAAU UUAUGAACGA GUUUCUGUAU
 17347 GACACAACAA AUUUAUGAAU GAGUUUCUGU AUGACACAAC AAAUUUAUGA ACGAGUUUCU
 17407 GUAUGCCACG AUAAACAUAU UUAUAUUAUA UUAUAUUAUA UUAUAUUAUA UUAUAUUAUA
 17467 UUAUAUUAUA UUAUAUUAUA UUAUUAUAUU AUAUUAUAUU AUAUUAUAUU AUAUUAUUUA
 17527 UAUUAUUAUA UUAUUAUAUU AUAUUAUAUU AUAUUAUAUU AUAUUAUAUU AUAUUAUAUU
 17587 AUAUAUUAUU AUAUUAUUAU AUUAUUAUUA UAUUAUUAUA UUAUCAUUAU UAUUAGAAUA
 17647 UUUACUAAUA UAUAUAUAUA UCUAUAUCAA GCUUGUUAGA AAAAACUAUG UUUUUUCUAA
 17707 CAAGAUUGAU ACUCUCGGUA UGG
Disordered / not traced: -1268 to 33, 389-397, 434A-434I, 614-806, 925-968, 993A-993Z, 994A-994Z, 995A-995Z, 996A-996Q, 1179-17729
Reported in the primary citation:
  - conformationally variable residues (helix shift): U341 to A346

How chain V and chain 1 interact:
Contacting residue pairs (96):
  Ala12(V) - A53(1)  hydrogen bond to the sugar
  Arg22(V) - A314(1)  hydrogen bond to the sugar
  Arg22(V) - A315(1)  salt bridge to the phosphate
  Arg23(V) - A55(1)  salt bridge to the phosphate
  Lys27(V) - U213(1)  phosphate contact
  Gln29(V) - A212(1)  hydrogen bond to the sugar
  Tyr31(V) - U91(1)  phosphate contact
  Tyr31(V) - A92(1)  hydrogen bond to the phosphate
  Tyr31(V) - U101(1)  stacking on the base
  Phe32(V) - U91(1)  stacking on the base
  Phe32(V) - U211(1)  base contact
  Ala33(V) - U91(1)  phosphate contact
  Ala33(V) - A92(1)  phosphate contact
  Arg36(V) - U91(1)  phosphate contact
  Arg36(V) - A92(1)  salt bridge to the phosphate
  Gln38(V) - U95(1)  phosphate contact
  Gln38(V) - U97(1)  hydrogen bond to the sugar
  Gln38(V) - A100(1)  hydrogen bond to the base
  Met42(V) - U97(1)  hydrogen bond to the base
  Arg43(V) - U97(1)  base contact
  Lys45(V) - U194(1)  salt bridge to the phosphate
  Lys45(V) - G195(1)  salt bridge to the phosphate
  Met47(V) - U193(1)  phosphate contact
  Gly48(V) - U193(1)  hydrogen bond to the phosphate
  Pro49(V) - U204(1)  base contact
  Pro50(V) - U205(1)  base contact
  Phe51(V) - U205(1)  base contact
  Arg53(V) - A192(1)  salt bridge to the phosphate
  Lys61(V) - A343(1)  hydrogen bond to the sugar
  Lys61(V) - U344(1)  salt bridge to the phosphate
  Arg63(V) - A973(1)  hydrogen bond to the base
  Arg63(V) - U974(1)  sugar contact
  Arg65(V) - U970(1)  hydrogen bond to the base
  Arg65(V) - A971(1)  hydrogen bond to the base
  Arg66(V) - U974(1)  salt bridge to the phosphate
  Arg69(V) - U970(1)  base contact
  Gln70(V) - C969(1)  sugar contact
  Ile71(V) - U970(1)  sugar contact
  Lys74(V) - A345(1)  base contact
  Met76(V) - U344(1)  sugar contact
  Arg77(V) - U344(1)  sugar contact
  Arg77(V) - A345(1)  hydrogen bond to the sugar
  Tyr78(V) - G195(1)  hydrogen bond to the phosphate
  Tyr79(V) - U344(1)  hydrogen bond to the phosphate
  Tyr79(V) - A345(1)  sugar contact
  Trp80(V) - G195(1)  hydrogen bond to the phosphate
  Pro85(V) - A349(1)  phosphate contact
  Arg89(V) - U374(1)  phosphate contact
  Arg89(V) - A375(1)  salt bridge to the phosphate
  Arg89(V) - U376(1)  hydrogen bond to the base
  Ser93(V) - A375(1)  phosphate contact
  Arg96(V) - U374(1)  sugar contact
  Ile97(V) - U213(1)  base contact
  Ile97(V) - U214(1)  base contact
  Lys98(V) - U211(1)  phosphate contact
  Lys98(V) - A212(1)  phosphate contact
  Asp99(V) - U211(1)  sugar contact
  His100(V) - U180(1)  hydrogen bond to the sugar
  His100(V) - A181(1)  salt bridge to the phosphate
  His100(V) - U213(1)  hydrogen bond to the base
  Ser101(V) - A181(1)  sugar contact
  Ser101(V) - U183(1)  phosphate contact
  Lys103(V) - A182(1)  phosphate contact
  Lys103(V) - U183(1)  salt bridge to the phosphate
  Arg104(V) - G184(1)  hydrogen bond to the sugar
  Arg104(V) - G207(1)  sugar contact
  Arg104(V) - U210(1)  hydrogen bond to the base
  Val105(V) - U210(1)  base contact
  Gln106(V) - U205(1)  base contact
  Gln106(V) - U206(1)  base contact
  Arg109(V) - A192(1)  salt bridge to the phosphate
  Arg111(V) - U93(1)  salt bridge to the phosphate
  Ala112(V) - A92(1)  sugar contact
  Asn115(V) - A190(1)  sugar contact
  Asn115(V) - A191(1)  phosphate contact
  Asp116(V) - U91(1)  base contact
  Gln119(V) - A190(1)  base contact
  Gln119(V) - U209(1)  hydrogen bond to the sugar
  Ala120(V) - A90(1)  base contact
  Ala120(V) - U91(1)  base contact
  Ser121(V) - A90(1)  base contact
  Glu125(V) - U89(1)  hydrogen bond to the base
  Trp126(V) - U89(1)  stacking on the base
  Trp126(V) - A90(1)  base contact
  Arg128(V) - A105(1)  base contact
  Ser129(V) - U89(1)  base contact
  Ser129(V) - A105(1)  base contact
  Ser130(V) - A105(1)  base contact
  Asp131(V) - U103(1)  base contact
  Asp131(V) - A105(1)  hydrogen bond to the base
  Arg132(V) - A90(1)  hydrogen bond to the base
  Arg132(V) - U102(1)  base contact
  Arg132(V) - U103(1)  sugar contact
  Ala137(V) - A92(1)  base contact
  Ala137(V) - U103(1)  base contact
  Leu138(V) - A92(1)  sugar contact
Interface residues without a listed pair, chain V (74 interface residues in all): Val25, Glu30, Gln34, Val39, Glu46, Gly60, Glu84, Gln86, Asn102, Ile117, Leu123, Lys124
Interface residues without a listed pair, chain 1 (54 interface residues in all): A54, A87, U104, A203, U377

In short:
74 residues of chain V and 54 residues of chain 1 are in contact, with 25 hydrogen bonds, 13 salt bridges and
3 aromatic stacking contacts. Polar contacts include Gln38(V)-A100(1), Met42(V)-U97(1) and Arg63(V)-A973(1).
From the paper: conformational variability at U341(1).
Here chain V is bL35m and chain 1 is Ribosomal RNA, both from Leishmania tarentolae. Entry 7AM2 (Intermediate
assembly of the Large subunit from Leishmania major mitochondrial ribosome) was determined by electron
microscopy, deposited together with 7ANE, 7AIH and 7AOR.
